Entry 9K0D (electron microscopy, 2.60 A resolution); this record covers chains C and V of the 18 polymer chains in the assembly.

== Chain C (and V) ==
Molecule: Amyloid-beta A4 protein
Notes: chain V of this document is another copy of the same molecule, construct and numbering; everything in this record applies to it too
UniProt: B4DMD5 (B4DMD5_HUMAN); residues 1-42 here correspond to UniProt positions 524-565 (UniProt number = residue number + 523)
Chain sequence (42 residues; row label = number of the first residue in the row):
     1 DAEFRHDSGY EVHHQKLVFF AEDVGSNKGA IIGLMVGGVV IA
Not modelled in the structure: 1-7
From the paper describing this entry:
  - self-association interface (contacts with another copy of this molecule); pairs are residue here / residue on that copy: Leu34-Leu34, Val36-Val36, Ile32, Leu34, Val36, Val39, Ile41

== How chain C and chain V interact ==
Pairs across the interface (4):
  Val39(C) - Phe20(V)  hydrophobic
  Val39(C) - Val24(V)  hydrophobic
  Ile41(C) - Lys16(V)  hydrogen bond (backbone-side chain)
  Ala42(C) - Lys16(V)  hydrogen bond (backbone-side chain)
Other interface residues (no listed pair), chain C (4 interface residues in all): Gly38
Other interface residues (no listed pair), chain V (5 interface residues in all): His14, Gly25

== Summary ==
4 residues of chain C face 5 of chain V across their interface; the contacts include 2 hydrogen bonds. Among
the polar pairs are Ile41(C)-Lys16(V) and Ala42(C)-Lys16(V). From the paper: a self-association interface
involving Ile32(C), Leu34(C) and Val36(C) among others.
Both chains are Amyloid-beta A4 protein. Entry 9K0D (Cryo-EM structure of Amyloid-beta42-4b polymorph 1) was
determined by electron microscopy (same publication as 9K0E and 9K0F).
